PDB entry 5TJC | X-ray diffraction, 2.40 A resolution | chain A

[Chain A]
Molecule: Mucolipin-1
From: Homo sapiens
Notes: fragment: UNP residues (84-296)
UniProt: Q9GZU1 (MCLN1_HUMAN); residues 84-296 here = UniProt positions 84-296
Chain sequence (223 residues; each row starts with the number of its first residue):
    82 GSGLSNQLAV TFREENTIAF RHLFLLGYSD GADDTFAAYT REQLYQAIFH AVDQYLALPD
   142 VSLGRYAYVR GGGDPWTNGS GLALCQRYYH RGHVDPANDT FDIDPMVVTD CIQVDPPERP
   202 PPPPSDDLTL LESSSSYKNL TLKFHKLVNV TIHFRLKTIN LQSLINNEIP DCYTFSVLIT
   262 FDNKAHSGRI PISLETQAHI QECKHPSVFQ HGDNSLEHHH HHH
Unresolved in the structure: 82-86, 152-160, 200-217, 290-304
Sequence notes: expression tag (82-83, 297-304)
Swiss-Prot annotation at these positions:
  - region: Leu107 to Thr121 (Extracellular/lumenal pore loop)
  - glycosylation: Asn230 (N-linked (GlcNAc...) asparagine)
  - natural variant: Leu106 (L106P: In ML4), Thr232 (T232P: In ML4 and LECD), Leu259 (L259P: In LECD; uncertain significance)
  - mutagenesis: Tyr109 (Y109G: Abolishes formation and extrusion of tubulo-vesicular structures and decreases lysosomal exocytosis when overexpressed), Ser110 (S110C: Modulates ion conduction; when associoated with C-112 and C-113), Asp111 (D111Q: Modulates inhibition by Ca(2+) at different pH levels but does not abolish channel inward rectification; when associated with Q-114 and Q-115), Gly112 (G112C: Modulates ion conduction; when associoated with C-110 and C-113), Ala113 (A113C: Modulates ion conduction; when associoated with C-110 and C-112), Asp114 (D114Q: Modulates inhibition by Ca(2+) at different pH levels but does not abolish channel inward rectification; when associated with Q-111 and Q-115), Asp115 (D115Q: Modulates inhibition by Ca(2+) at different pH levels but does not abolish channel inward rectification; when associated with Q-111 and Q-114), Leu144 (L144K: Disrupts tetrameric assembly and abolishes lysosomal localization; when associated with S-146), Arg146 (R146S: Disrupts tetrameric assembly and abolishes lysosomal localization; when associated with K-144), Arg200 (R200H: Does not prevent proteolytic cleavage but changes cleavage pattern)
Cystine bridges: Cys166-Cys192, Cys253-Cys284
From the paper describing this entry:
  - mutagenesis - L144K/R146S: decreased stability
  - disease-associated variants - L106P, C166F, T232P: decreased stability
  - mutagenesis - L144K/R146S: abolished localization

[Overview]
UniProt lists 10 mutagenesis sites. The paper reports that L144K/R146S, L106P and C166F, among others, reduce
stability; L144K/R146S abolish localization.
Chain A is Mucolipin-1 (Homo sapiens); the structure, I-II linker of TRPML1 channel at pH 7.5, was determined
by X-ray diffraction (same publication as 5TJA and 5TJB).
